PDB entry 3AST | X-ray diffraction, 1.40 A resolution | chains A and B

# Chain A (and B)
Molecule: Capsid protein
Organism: Norwalk-like virus
Notes: chain B of this document is another copy of the same molecule, construct and numbering; everything in this record applies to it too
UniProtKB: Q8JW44 (Q8JW44_9CALI); numbering as in UniProt (aligned over 221-541)
Chain sequence (326 residues; row label = number of the first residue in the row):
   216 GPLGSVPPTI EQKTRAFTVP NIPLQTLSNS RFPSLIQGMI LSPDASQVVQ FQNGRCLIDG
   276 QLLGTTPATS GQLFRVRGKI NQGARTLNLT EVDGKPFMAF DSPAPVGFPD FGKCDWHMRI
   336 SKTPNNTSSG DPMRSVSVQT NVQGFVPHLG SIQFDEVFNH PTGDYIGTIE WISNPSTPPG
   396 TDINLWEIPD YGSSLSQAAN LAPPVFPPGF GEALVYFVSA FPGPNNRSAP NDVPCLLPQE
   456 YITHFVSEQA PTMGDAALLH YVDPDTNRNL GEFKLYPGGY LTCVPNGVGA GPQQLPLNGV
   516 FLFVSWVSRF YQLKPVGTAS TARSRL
Not modelled in the structure: 216-223, 535-541 (chain B: 216-229, 532-541)
Construct notes: expression tag (216-220); engineered mutation Asn389 (Gln in Q8JW44)
Bound ions: Na+: Phe360, Asp405, Gly407
From the paper describing this entry:
  - binding site for alpha-L-fucopyranose: His332, Ser343, Gly345, Asp346, Ser352, Asn389, Pro439, Asn441
  - conformationally variable residues (loop rearrangement): Ser343, Gly345, Ser391 to Thr396, Asn441
  - self-association interface (contacts with another copy of this molecule); pairs are residue here / residue on that copy: Asn389-Ser343 (water-mediated contact)
  - mutagenesis - Q389N: increased binding to Leb antigen
  - mutagenesis - Q389N: decreased binding to Lea antigen
  - mutagenesis - Q389N: abolished binding to A and H antigens

# How chain A and chain B interact
Contacting residue pairs (68; chain A residue first):
  Pro235(A) - Ser462(B)
  Asn236(A) - Ser462(B)  hydrogen bond (backbone-side chain)
  Ile237(A) - Thr458(B)
  Thr241(A) - Ala283(B)
  Thr241(A) - Thr284(B)  hydrogen bond (backbone-side chain)
  Ser243(A) - Gly286(B)  hydrogen bond (side chain-backbone)
  Pro248(A) - Arg290(B)  hydrogen bond (backbone-side chain)
  Ser249(A) - Arg290(B)
  Leu250(A) - Gly286(B)
  Leu250(A) - Gln287(B)
  Ala283(A) - Thr241(B)
  Thr284(A) - Thr241(B)  hydrogen bond (side chain-backbone)
  Thr284(A) - Glu455(B)
  Ser285(A) - Ser243(B)
  Ser285(A) - Ser285(B)  hydrogen bond
  Gly286(A) - Ser243(B)
  Gly286(A) - Leu250(B)
  Gln287(A) - Leu250(B)
  Arg290(A) - Pro248(B)  hydrogen bond (side chain-backbone)
  Arg290(A) - Ser249(B)
  Arg334(A) - Arg334(B)
  Arg334(A) - Glu385(B)  salt bridge
  Asn340(A) - Gly438(B)  hydrogen bond (side chain-backbone)
  Asn340(A) - Pro439(B)
  Asn340(A) - Ser443(B)
  Asn340(A) - Ala444(B)  hydrogen bond (side chain-backbone)
  Asn340(A) - Pro445(B)
  Asn341(A) - Ser443(B)  hydrogen bond (backbone-side chain)
  Thr342(A) - Pro439(B)
  Thr342(A) - Asn440(B)  hydrogen bond (backbone-backbone)
  Thr342(A) - Ser443(B)  hydrogen bond (backbone-side chain)
  Ser343(A) - Pro439(B)
  Ser343(A) - Asn440(B)
  Ser343(A) - Ser443(B)
  Ser344(A) - Pro439(B)
  Gly345(A) - Trp386(B)
  Gly345(A) - Pro439(B)
  Asp346(A) - Trp386(B)  hydrogen bond
  Pro347(A) - Trp386(B)
  Met348(A) - Glu385(B)
  Met348(A) - Trp386(B)
  Glu385(A) - Arg334(B)  salt bridge
  Glu385(A) - Met348(B)
  Glu385(A) - Glu385(B)
  Trp386(A) - Gly345(B)
  Trp386(A) - Asp346(B)  hydrogen bond
  Trp386(A) - Pro347(B)
  Trp386(A) - Met348(B)
  Gly438(A) - Asn340(B)
  Pro439(A) - Asn340(B)
  Pro439(A) - Thr342(B)
  Pro439(A) - Ser343(B)
  Pro439(A) - Ser344(B)
  Pro439(A) - Gly345(B)
  Asn440(A) - Asn340(B)
  Asn440(A) - Thr342(B)  hydrogen bond (backbone-backbone)
  Asn440(A) - Ser343(B)
  Ser443(A) - Asn340(B)
  Ser443(A) - Asn341(B)
  Ser443(A) - Thr342(B)
  Ser443(A) - Ser343(B)
  Ala444(A) - Asn340(B)  hydrogen bond (backbone-side chain)
  Pro445(A) - Pro339(B)  hydrophobic
  Pro445(A) - Asn340(B)
  Glu455(A) - Thr284(B)
  Thr458(A) - Ile237(B)
  Ser462(A) - Pro235(B)
  Ser462(A) - Asn236(B)  hydrogen bond (side chain-backbone)
Interface residues without a listed pair, chain A (40 interface residues in all): Val307, Ser336, Pro339, Pro437, Asn441
Interface residues without a listed pair, chain B (40 interface residues in all): Val307, Ser336, Pro437, Val461
From the paper, about this interface:
  - residue pairs: Asn389(B)-Ser343(A) (water-mediated contact)

# Summary
The chain A/chain B interface involves 40 residues from each chain; the contacts include 17 hydrogen bonds and
2 salt bridges. Polar contacts include Arg334(A)-Glu385(B), Asn236(A)-Ser462(B) and Thr241(A)-Thr284(B). The
paper describes a water-mediated contact between Asn389(B) and Ser343(A). The paper reports a binding site for
alpha-L-fucopyranose at His332(A), Ser343(A) and Gly345(A) among others; Q389N of chain A increases binding to
Leb antigen.
Both chains are Capsid protein (Norwalk-like virus). Entry 3AST (Crystal structure of P domain Q389N mutant
from Norovirus Funabashi258 stain in the complex with Lewis-b) was determined by X-ray diffraction (same
publication as 3ASP, 3ASQ, 3ASR and 3ASS).
